8GJ4 - chains A and D; structure by X-ray diffraction, 1.81 A resolution.

== Chain A ==
Name: Non-ribosomal peptide synthetase
From: Actinoplanes teichomyceticus
UniProtKB: Q70AZ9 (Q70AZ9_ACTTI); residue numbers follow UniProt; this construct covers 9-398
Chain sequence (399 residues; row label = number of the first residue in the row):
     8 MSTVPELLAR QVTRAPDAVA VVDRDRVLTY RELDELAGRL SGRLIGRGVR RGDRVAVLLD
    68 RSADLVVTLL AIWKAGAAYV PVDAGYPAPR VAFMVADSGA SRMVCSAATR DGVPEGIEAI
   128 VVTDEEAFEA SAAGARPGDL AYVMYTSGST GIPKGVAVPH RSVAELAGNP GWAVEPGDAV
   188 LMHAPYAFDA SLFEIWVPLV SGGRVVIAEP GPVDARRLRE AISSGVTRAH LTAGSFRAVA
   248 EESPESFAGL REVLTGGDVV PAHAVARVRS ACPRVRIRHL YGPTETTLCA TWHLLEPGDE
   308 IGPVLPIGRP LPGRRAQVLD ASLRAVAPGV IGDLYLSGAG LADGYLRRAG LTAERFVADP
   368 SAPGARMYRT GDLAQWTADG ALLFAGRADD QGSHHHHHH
Unresolved in the structure: 8, 132-135, 154-157, 397-406
Construct notes: initiating methionine (8); expression tag (399-406)

== Chain D ==
Name: MbtH-like short polypeptide
From: Actinoplanes teichomyceticus
UniProtKB: Q70AZ5 (Q70AZ5_ACTTI); numbering as in UniProt (aligned over 1-69)
Chain sequence (69 residues; row label = number of the first residue in the row):
     1 MTNPFDNEDG SFLVLVNGEG QHSLWPAFAE VPDGWTGVHG PASRQDCLGY VEQNWTDLRP
    61 KSLISQISD
Unresolved in the structure: 1, 63-69

== Interface between chain A and chain D ==
Pairs across the interface - 46 pairs, chain A then chain D:
  G145(A) with R59(D), hydrogen bond (backbone-side chain)
  D146(A) with R59(D), salt bridge
  A328(A) with P4(D); F28(D)
  S329(A) with F28(D)
  L330(A) with F5(D), hydrophobic; W25(D), hydrophobic
  D340(A) with N3(D), hydrogen bond
  Y342(A) with N3(D), hydrogen bond; F5(D)
  G351(A) with L58(D)
  Y352(A) with L58(D)
  R355(A) with E52(D)
  A356(A) with V51(D); E52(D), hydrogen bond (backbone-side chain); W55(D)
  G357(A) with L48(D); V51(D); E52(D), hydrogen bond (backbone-side chain)
  T359(A) with W55(D)
  A360(A) with H22(D); S23(D); L24(D), hydrogen bond (backbone-backbone); V51(D), hydrophobic
  E361(A) with R44(D), salt bridge; L48(D)
  V364(A) with F5(D), hydrophobic; S23(D)
  A365(A) with S23(D), hydrogen bond (backbone-side chain); W25(D); P32(D), hydrophobic; W35(D)
  D366(A) with P32(D)
  P367(A) with P32(D), hydrophobic
  P370(A) with D33(D)
  G371(A) with N17(D), hydrogen bond (backbone-side chain); D33(D), hydrogen bond (backbone-backbone); G34(D); W35(D)
  A372(A) with W35(D), hydrogen bond (backbone-side chain)
  R373(A) with Q21(D); W35(D); W55(D)
  R376(A) with N3(D); F5(D); D6(D), salt bridge
Other interface residues (no listed pair), chain A (30 interface residues in all): R168, D350, L353, L358, F363, A369
Other interface residues (no listed pair), chain D (26 interface residues in all): L15, P26, A29, P60
The authors on this interface:
  - residue pairs: A365(A)-W25(D)

== In short ==
Chain A and chain D form an interface of 30 and 26 residues respectively, with 10 hydrogen bonds and 3 salt
bridges. Polar pairs include D146(A)-R59(D), E361(A)-R44(D) and R376(A)-D6(D). The authors report a contact
between A365(A) and W25(D).
Chain A is Non-ribosomal peptide synthetase and chain D is MbtH-like short polypeptide, both from Actinoplanes
teichomyceticus; the structure, A1 Tei: Adenylation domain 1 core construct from teicoplanin biosynthesis, was
determined by X-ray diffraction together with 8GJP, 8GKM and 8GLC from the same study.
